Entry 4ZD3 (X-ray diffraction, 2.40 A resolution); this record covers chains H and L.

== Chain H ==
Name: 679-14-14E06 Fab fragment heavy chain
Source organism: Homo sapiens
Notes: antibody fragment or engineered binder
Sequence (224 residues; row label = number of the first residue in the row; note: 8 numbers in that range are skipped by the numbering (no residue carries them; nothing is unmodelled there)):
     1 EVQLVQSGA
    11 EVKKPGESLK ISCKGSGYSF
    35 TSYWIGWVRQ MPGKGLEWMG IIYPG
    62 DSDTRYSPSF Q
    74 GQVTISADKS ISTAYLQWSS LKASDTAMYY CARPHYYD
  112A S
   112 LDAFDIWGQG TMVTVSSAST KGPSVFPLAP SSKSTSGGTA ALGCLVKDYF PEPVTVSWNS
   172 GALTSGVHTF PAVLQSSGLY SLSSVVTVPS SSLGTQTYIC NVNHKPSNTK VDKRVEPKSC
Not modelled in the structure: 142-149, 198-207, 225-231
Disulfide bonds: Cys23-Cys104, Cys155-Cys211

== Chain L ==
Name: 679-14-14E06 Fab fragment light chain
Source organism: Homo sapiens
Notes: antibody fragment or engineered binder
Sequence (216 residues; each row starts with the number of its first residue; note: 18 numbers in that range are skipped by the numbering (no residue carries them; nothing is unmodelled there)):
     1 DIQMTQSPST LSASVGDRVT ITCRASQSI
    36 SSWLAWYQQR PGKAPKLLIY KA
    65 SSLESGVP
    74 SRFSGSG
    83 SGTEFTLTIS SLQPDDFATY YCQHYNSY
   113 SPGYTFGQGT KVEIKRTVAA PSVFIFPPSD EQLKSGTASV VCLLNNFYPR EAKVQWKVDN
   173 ALQSGNSQES VTEQDSKDST YSLSSTLTLS KADYEKHKVY ACEVTHQGLS SPVTKSFNRG
   233 EC
Not modelled in the structure: 172-175, 228-234
Disulfide bonds: Cys23-Cys104, Cys154-Cys214

== How chain H and chain L interact ==
Contacting residue pairs (69):
  Gln44(H) - Gln44(L)  hydrogen bond
  Gln44(H) - Tyr103(L)  hydrogen bond
  Lys48(H) - Tyr103(L)
  Gly49(H) - Tyr103(L)
  Leu50(H) - Pro50(L)  hydrophobic
  Leu50(H) - Tyr103(L)  hydrophobic
  Leu50(H) - Phe118(L)
  Trp52(H) - Pro114(L)  hydrophobic
  Trp52(H) - Tyr116(L)
  Trp52(H) - Phe118(L)
  Ile55(H) - Tyr116(L)  hydrophobic
  Arg66(H) - Pro114(L)
  Tyr103(H) - Gln44(L)  hydrogen bond
  Tyr103(H) - Gly47(L)
  Tyr103(H) - Lys48(L)  hydrogen bond (side chain-backbone)
  Tyr103(H) - Ala49(L)  hydrophobic
  Tyr103(H) - Pro50(L)
  His108(H) - Glu68(L)  salt bridge
  Tyr109(H) - Tyr55(L)  hydrogen bond
  Leu112(H) - Tyr107(L)
  Leu112(H) - Asn108(L)
  Leu112(H) - Ser109(L)  hydrogen bond (backbone-side chain)
  Leu112(H) - Pro114(L)  hydrophobic
  Leu112(H) - Tyr116(L)  hydrogen bond (backbone-side chain)
  Ser112A(H) - Ser109(L)  hydrogen bond
  Asp113(H) - Tyr107(L)
  Asp113(H) - Ser109(L)
  Asp113(H) - Tyr116(L)  hydrogen bond (backbone-side chain)
  Ala114(H) - Ala40(L)  hydrophobic
  Ala114(H) - Tyr42(L)
  Ala114(H) - Tyr55(L)  hydrophobic
  Ala114(H) - Tyr107(L)
  Phe115(H) - Tyr42(L)  hydrogen bond (backbone-side chain)
  Phe115(H) - Leu52(L)
  Phe115(H) - Gln105(L)
  Phe115(H) - Tyr116(L)
  Asp116(H) - Leu52(L)
  Trp118(H) - Tyr42(L)  hydrophobic
  Trp118(H) - Pro50(L)
  Gly119(H) - Ala49(L)
  Phe137(H) - Ser141(L)
  Phe137(H) - Glu143(L)
  Phe137(H) - Gln144(L)
  Pro138(H) - Glu143(L)
  Leu139(H) - Phe138(L)
  Leu139(H) - Val153(L)  hydrophobic
  Ala140(H) - Phe138(L)
  Ala152(H) - Phe138(L)
  Leu153(H) - Phe138(L)  hydrophobic
  Leu156(H) - Ser151(L)
  Lys158(H) - Gln144(L)
  Lys158(H) - Ser151(L)
  His179(H) - Asn157(L)
  His179(H) - Asp187(L)
  His179(H) - Ser194(L)
  Phe181(H) - Leu155(L)  hydrophobic
  Phe181(H) - Ser182(L)
  Phe181(H) - Thr184(L)
  Phe181(H) - Ser194(L)
  Phe181(H) - Leu195(L)
  Phe181(H) - Ser196(L)
  Pro182(H) - Ser182(L)  hydrogen bond (backbone-side chain)
  Pro182(H) - Val183(L)
  Val184(H) - Glu181(L)
  Val184(H) - Ser182(L)
  Leu185(H) - Gln180(L)  hydrogen bond (backbone-side chain)
  Gln186(H) - Gln180(L)
  Val196(H) - Leu155(L)  hydrophobic
  Lys224(H) - Glu143(L)  salt bridge
Interface residues without a listed pair, chain H (40 interface residues in all): Val42, Glu51, Pro107, Thr150, Thr180, Ser194
Interface residues without a listed pair, chain L (42 interface residues in all): Trp38, Ser113, Gly115, Phe136, Thr149, Thr198, Thr200

== Summary ==
The interface between chain H and chain L involves 40 residues on one side and 42 on the other, with 12
hydrogen bonds and 2 salt bridges. Polar pairs include His108(H)-Glu68(L), Lys224(H)-Glu143(L) and
Gln44(H)-Gln44(L).
Here chain H is 679-14-14E06 Fab fragment heavy chain and chain L is 679-14-14E06 Fab fragment light chain,
both from Homo sapiens. Entry 4ZD3 (Structure of a transglutaminase 2-specific autoantibody Fab fragment) was
determined by X-ray diffraction.
